Entry 8HH7 (electron microscopy, 2.50 A resolution); this record covers chains A and G of the 7 polymer chains in the assembly.

Chain A:
Name: ATP synthase subunit alpha
Organism: Bacillus sp. PS3
Notes: EC 7.1.2.2
Reference sequence: A0A0M3VGF9 (A0A0M3VGF9_BACP3); residues 2-502 here = UniProt positions 2-502
Chain sequence (501 residues; numbered 2 to 502; the number before each row is that of its first residue):
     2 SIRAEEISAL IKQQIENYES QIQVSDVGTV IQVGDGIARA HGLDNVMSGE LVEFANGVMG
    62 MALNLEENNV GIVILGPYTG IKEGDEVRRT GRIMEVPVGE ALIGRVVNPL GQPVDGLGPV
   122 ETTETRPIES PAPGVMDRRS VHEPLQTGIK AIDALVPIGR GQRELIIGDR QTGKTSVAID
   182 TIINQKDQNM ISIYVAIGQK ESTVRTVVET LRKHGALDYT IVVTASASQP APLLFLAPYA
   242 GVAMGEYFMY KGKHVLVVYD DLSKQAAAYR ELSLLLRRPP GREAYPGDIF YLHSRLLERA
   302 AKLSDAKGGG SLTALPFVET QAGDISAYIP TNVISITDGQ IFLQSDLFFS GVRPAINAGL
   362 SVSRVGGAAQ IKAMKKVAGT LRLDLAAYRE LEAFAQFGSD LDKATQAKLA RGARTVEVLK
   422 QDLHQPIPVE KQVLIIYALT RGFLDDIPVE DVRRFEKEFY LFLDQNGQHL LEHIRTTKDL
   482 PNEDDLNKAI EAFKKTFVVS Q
Unresolved in the structure: 2-23, 502
Sequence notes: conflict Pro132 (Arg in A0A0M3VGF9), Ser193 (Cys in A0A0M3VGF9), Phe463 (Trp in A0A0M3VGF9)
Metal / ion sites: Mg2+: Thr176 (together with ATP)
Ligand contacts: ATP (adenosine-5'-triphosphate): Asp170, Arg171, Gln172, Thr173, Gly174, Lys175, Thr176, Ser177, Glu320, Phe349, Arg354, Pro355, Gln422, Asp423, Leu424

Chain G:
Name: ATP synthase gamma chain
Organism: Bacillus sp. PS3
Reference sequence: A0A0M4TPJ7 (A0A0M4TPJ7_BACP3); residues 2-285 here = UniProt positions 2-285
Chain sequence (284 residues; row label = number of the first residue in the row):
     2 ASLRDIKTRI NATKKTSQIT KAMEMVSTSK LNRAEQNAKS FVPYMEKIQE VVANVALGAG
    62 GASHPMLVSR PVKKTGYLVI TSDRGLAGAY NSNVLRLVYQ TIQKRHASPD EYAIIVIGRV
   122 GLSFFRKRNM PVILDITRLP DQPSFADIKE IARKTVGLFA DGTFDELYMY YNHYVSAIQQ
   182 EVTERKLLPL TDLAENKQRT VYEFEPSQEE ILDVLLPQYA ESLIYGALLD AKASEHAARM
   242 TAMKNATDNA NELIRTLTLS YNRARQAAIT QEITEIVAGA NALQ
Unresolved in the structure: 285

Chain A / chain G interface:
Contacting residue pairs - 11 pairs, chain A then chain G:
  Arg278(A) with Leu284(G)
  Gly282(A) with Ile274(G)
  Arg283(A) with Ile270(G); Ile274(G)
  Phe395(A) with Ala23(G), hydrophobic; Met26(G), hydrophobic
  Gln397(A) with Ile20(G)
  Phe398(A) with Ala23(G), hydrophobic; Met24(G), hydrophobic
  Asp403(A) with Val27(G); Arg34(G), hydrogen bond (backbone-side chain)
Also at the interface, not in a pair above, chain A (10 interface residues in all): Pro281, Ala285, Ala394
Also at the interface, not in a pair above, chain G (13 interface residues in all): Gln19, Lys31, Ile277, Ala281

In short:
Chain A and chain G form an interface of 10 and 13 residues respectively; the contacts include 1 hydrogen
bond. Its one hydrogen-bonded contact is Asp403(A)-Arg34(G). Ligands of chain A: ATP.
Chain A is ATP synthase subunit alpha and chain G is ATP synthase gamma chain, both from Bacillus sp. PS3; the
structure, F1 domain of FoF1-ATPase from Bacillus PS3, 81 degrees, lowATP, was determined by electron
microscopy together with 8HH1, 8HH2, 8HH3, 8HH4, 8HH5, 8HH6 and 5 further entries from the same study.
